PDB entry 5MZ8 | X-ray diffraction, 2.20 A resolution | chains A and C of the 4 polymer chains in the assembly

== Chain A (and C) ==
Molecule: aldehyde dehydrogenase 21
From: Physcomitrella patens subsp. patens
Notes: chain C of this document is another copy of the same molecule, construct and numbering; everything in this record applies to it too
UniProtKB: A9SS48 (A9SS48_PHYPA); numbering as in UniProt (aligned over 1-497)
Amino-acid sequence (515 residues; each row starts with the number of its first residue; numbers below 1 keep their minus sign (Met-17 is residue -17)):
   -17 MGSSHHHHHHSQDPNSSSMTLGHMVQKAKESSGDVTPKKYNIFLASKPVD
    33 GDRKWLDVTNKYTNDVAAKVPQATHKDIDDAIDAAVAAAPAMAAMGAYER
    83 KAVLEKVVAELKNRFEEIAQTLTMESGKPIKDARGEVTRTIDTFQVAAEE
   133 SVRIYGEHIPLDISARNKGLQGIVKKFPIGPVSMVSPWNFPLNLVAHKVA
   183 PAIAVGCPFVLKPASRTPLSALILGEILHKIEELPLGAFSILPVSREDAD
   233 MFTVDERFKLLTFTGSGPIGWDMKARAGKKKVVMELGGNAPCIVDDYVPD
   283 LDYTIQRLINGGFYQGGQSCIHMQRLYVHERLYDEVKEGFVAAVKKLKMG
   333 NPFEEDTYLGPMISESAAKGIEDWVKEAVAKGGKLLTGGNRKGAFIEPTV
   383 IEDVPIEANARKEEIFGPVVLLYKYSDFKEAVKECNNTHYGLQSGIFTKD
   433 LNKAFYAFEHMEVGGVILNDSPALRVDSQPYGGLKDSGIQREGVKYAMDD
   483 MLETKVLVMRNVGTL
Disordered / not traced: -17 to 16
Construct notes: initiating methionine (-17); expression tag (-16 to 0)
Residues lining bound ligands: succinic acid (SIN): Arg121, Asn171, Phe172, Asn175, Leu176, Tyr296, Ser301, Cys302, Ile303, Arg457, Tyr463

== How chain A and chain C interact ==
Contacting residue pairs (42; chain A residue first):
  Lys83(A) - Gln127(C)
  Lys83(A) - Glu131(C)  salt bridge
  Gln127(A) - Lys83(C)
  Val128(A) - Arg135(C)
  Glu131(A) - Lys83(C)  salt bridge
  Glu131(A) - Glu131(C)
  Glu131(A) - Val134(C)
  Glu131(A) - Arg135(C)  salt bridge
  Glu132(A) - Arg135(C)  salt bridge
  Val134(A) - Glu131(C)
  Arg135(A) - Val128(C)
  Arg135(A) - Glu131(C)  salt bridge
  Arg135(A) - Glu132(C)  salt bridge
  Arg135(A) - Arg135(C)
  Tyr137(A) - Lys477(C)
  Phe410(A) - Leu497(C)  hydrophobic
  Lys411(A) - Leu497(C)
  Leu433(A) - Val494(C)  hydrophobic
  Asn434(A) - Asn493(C)
  Asn434(A) - Val494(C)
  Asn434(A) - Gly495(C)  hydrogen bond (side chain-backbone)
  Asn434(A) - Thr496(C)
  Asn434(A) - Leu497(C)
  Lys435(A) - Leu497(C)
  Phe437(A) - Val494(C)  hydrophobic
  Phe437(A) - Gly495(C)
  Tyr438(A) - Gly495(C)
  Tyr438(A) - Leu497(C)  hydrophobic
  Lys477(A) - Tyr137(C)
  Asn493(A) - Asn434(C)
  Val494(A) - Leu433(C)  hydrophobic
  Val494(A) - Asn434(C)
  Val494(A) - Phe437(C)  hydrophobic
  Gly495(A) - Asn434(C)  hydrogen bond (backbone-side chain)
  Gly495(A) - Phe437(C)
  Gly495(A) - Tyr438(C)
  Thr496(A) - Asn434(C)
  Leu497(A) - Phe410(C)  hydrophobic
  Leu497(A) - Lys411(C)
  Leu497(A) - Asn434(C)
  Leu497(A) - Lys435(C)
  Leu497(A) - Tyr438(C)  hydrophobic
Also at the interface, not in a pair above, chain A (23 interface residues in all): Glu87, Met491
Also at the interface, not in a pair above, chain C (23 interface residues in all): Glu87, Met491

== Overview ==
The chain A/chain C interface involves 23 residues from each chain; the contacts include 2 hydrogen bonds and
6 salt bridges. Polar pairs include Lys83(A)-Glu131(C), Glu131(A)-Arg135(C) and Glu132(A)-Arg135(C). Chain A
binds succinic acid.
Both chains are aldehyde dehydrogenase 21 (Physcomitrella patens subsp. patens). Entry 5MZ8 (Crystal structure
of aldehyde dehydrogenase 21 (ALDH21) from Physcomitrella patens in complex with the reaction product ...) was
determined by X-ray diffraction together with 5MZ5 and 5N5S from the same study.
